Entry 4F7N (X-ray diffraction, 2.65 A resolution); this record covers chains A and B.

Chain A:
Name: Cyclin-dependent kinase 8
From: Homo sapiens
Notes: EC 2.7.11.22, 2.7.11.23
UniProt: P49336 (CDK8_HUMAN); numbering as in UniProt (aligned over 1-403)
Amino-acid sequence (405 residues; each row starts with the number of its first residue; numbers below 1 keep their minus sign (Asp-1 is residue -1)):
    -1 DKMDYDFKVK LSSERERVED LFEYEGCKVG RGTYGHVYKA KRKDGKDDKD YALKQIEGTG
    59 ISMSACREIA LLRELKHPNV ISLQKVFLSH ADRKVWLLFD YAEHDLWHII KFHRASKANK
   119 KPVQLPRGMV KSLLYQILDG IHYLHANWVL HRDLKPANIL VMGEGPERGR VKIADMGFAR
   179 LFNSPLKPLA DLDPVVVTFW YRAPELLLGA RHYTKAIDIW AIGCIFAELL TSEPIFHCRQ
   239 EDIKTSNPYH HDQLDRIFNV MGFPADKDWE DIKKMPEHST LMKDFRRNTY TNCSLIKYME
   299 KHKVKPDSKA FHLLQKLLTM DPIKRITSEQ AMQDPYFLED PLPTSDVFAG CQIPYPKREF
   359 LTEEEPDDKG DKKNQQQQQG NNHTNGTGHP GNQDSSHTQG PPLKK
Unresolved in the structure: -1, 115-120, 177-193, 240-244, 362-403
Differences from the reference sequence: expression tag (-1 to 0)
Residues lining bound ligands: 0SV (1-[3-tert-butyl-1-(4-methylphenyl)-1H-pyrazol-5-yl]-3-(5-hydroxypentyl)urea): Tyr32, Ala50, Lys52, Ser62, Arg65, Glu66, Leu70, Leu73, Val78, Ile79, Phe97, Asp98, Tyr99, Ala100, Leu142, Val147, His149, Leu158, Ile171, Ala172, Asp173, Met174
What the authors report for this chain:
  - conformationally variable residues (order/disorder transition): Ala177 to Val193

Chain B:
Name: Cyclin-C
From: Homo sapiens
UniProt: P24863 (CCNC_HUMAN); residue numbers follow UniProt; this construct covers 1-283
Amino-acid sequence (287 residues; numbered -3 to 283; the number before each row is that of its first residue; numbers below 1 keep their minus sign (Asp-3 is residue -3)):
    -3 DDKAMAGNFW QSSHYLQWIL DKQDLLKERQ KDLKFLSEEE YWKLQIFFTN VIQALGEHLK
    57 LRQQVIATAT VYFKRFYARY SLKSIDPVLM APTCVFLASK VEEFGVVSNT RLIAAATSVL
   117 KTRFSYAFPK EFPYRMNHIL ECEFYLLELM DCCLIVYHPY RPLLQYVQDM GQEDMLLPLA
   177 WRIVNDTYRT DLCLLYPPFM IALACLHVAC VVQQKDARQW FAELSVDMEK ILEIIRVILK
   237 LYEQWKNFDE RKEMATILSK MPKPKPPPNS EGEQGPNGSQ NSSYSQS
Unresolved in the structure: -3, 266-283
Differences from the reference sequence: expression tag (-3 to 0)
UniProt features mapped onto this chain:
  - modified residue: Ser275 (Phosphoserine)

Chain A / chain B interface:
Residue-residue contacts - 54 pairs, chain A then chain B:
  Lys0(A) with Asp82(B); Tyr130(B)
  Met1(A) with Ser80(B); Ile81(B), hydrophobic; Glu137(B); Tyr141(B)
  Asp2(A) with Lys79(B); Ser80(B), hydrogen bond (backbone-backbone); Pro260(B); Lys261(B), hydrogen bond (side chain-backbone)
  Tyr3(A) with Lys261(B), hydrogen bond (backbone-backbone)
  Asp4(A) with Lys261(B), salt bridge
  Phe5(A) with Tyr76(B), hydrophobic; Ser80(B); Tyr141(B), hydrophobic
  Lys6(A) with Tyr141(B)
  Leu9(A) with Tyr76(B); Tyr141(B), hydrophobic
  Arg13(A) with Glu144(B), salt bridge
  Gly58(A) with Phe140(B)
  Ile59(A) with Lys96(B), hydrogen bond (backbone-side chain); Glu139(B); Phe140(B), hydrophobic; Leu143(B), hydrophobic
  Met61(A) with Lys96(B); Gly101(B); Val102(B), hydrophobic
  Cys64(A) with Lys96(B); Val97(B), hydrophobic
  Arg65(A) with Glu99(B), salt bridge
  Ile67(A) with Cys148(B), hydrophobic
  Ala68(A) with Ile151(B)
  Arg71(A) with Gln13(B), hydrogen bond; Asp147(B), salt bridge; Cys148(B); Cys149(B), hydrogen bond
  Glu72(A) with Met1(B); Ser8(B); Ser9(B), hydrogen bond; Ile151(B)
  Leu73(A) with Met1(B), hydrophobic
  Val84(A) with Cys148(B), hydrophobic
  Leu86(A) with Phe140(B)
  Ser87(A) with Phe140(B)
  His88(A) with Phe140(B); Tyr141(B)
  Arg91(A) with Leu136(B), hydrogen bond (side chain-backbone); Phe140(B)
  Asn145(A) with Ala0(B); Met1(B), hydrogen bond (backbone-backbone); Asn4(B)
  Trp146(A) with Asp-2(B); Lys-1(B); Ala0(B)
Other interface residues (no listed pair), chain A (28 interface residues in all): Leu69, Val147
Other interface residues (no listed pair), chain B (39 interface residues in all): Ala2, Phe72, Leu93, Leu150, Pro262, Pro263, Pro264

In short:
28 residues of chain A and 39 residues of chain B are in contact; the contacts include 9 hydrogen bonds and 4
salt bridges. Polar pairs include Asp4(A)-Lys261(B), Arg13(A)-Glu144(B) and Arg65(A)-Glu99(B). Bound to chain
A: compound 0SV. From the paper: conformational variability at Ala177(A).
Chain A is Cyclin-dependent kinase 8 and chain B is Cyclin-C, both from Homo sapiens; the structure, Crystal
structure of human CDK8/CYCC in complex with compound 11
(1-[3-tert-butyl-1-(4-methylphenyl)-1H-pyrazol-5-yl]-3-(5-hydroxypentyl)urea), was determined by X-ray
diffraction (same publication as 4F6S, 4F6U, 4F6W, 4F70, 4F7J, 4F7L, 4F7S and 4G6L).
